PDB entry 6M68 | electron microscopy, 4.60 A resolution (low resolution: residue-level contacts below are approximate; hydrogen-bond / salt-bridge calls are withheld) | chains F and G of the 7 polymer chains in the assembly

== Chain F (and G) ==
Name: Pannexin-1
Source organism: Homo sapiens
Notes: chain G of this document is another copy of the same molecule, construct and numbering; everything in this record applies to it too
UniProt: Q96RD7 (PANX1_HUMAN); residue numbers follow UniProt; this construct covers 1-426
Sequence (440 residues; row label = number of the first residue in the row):
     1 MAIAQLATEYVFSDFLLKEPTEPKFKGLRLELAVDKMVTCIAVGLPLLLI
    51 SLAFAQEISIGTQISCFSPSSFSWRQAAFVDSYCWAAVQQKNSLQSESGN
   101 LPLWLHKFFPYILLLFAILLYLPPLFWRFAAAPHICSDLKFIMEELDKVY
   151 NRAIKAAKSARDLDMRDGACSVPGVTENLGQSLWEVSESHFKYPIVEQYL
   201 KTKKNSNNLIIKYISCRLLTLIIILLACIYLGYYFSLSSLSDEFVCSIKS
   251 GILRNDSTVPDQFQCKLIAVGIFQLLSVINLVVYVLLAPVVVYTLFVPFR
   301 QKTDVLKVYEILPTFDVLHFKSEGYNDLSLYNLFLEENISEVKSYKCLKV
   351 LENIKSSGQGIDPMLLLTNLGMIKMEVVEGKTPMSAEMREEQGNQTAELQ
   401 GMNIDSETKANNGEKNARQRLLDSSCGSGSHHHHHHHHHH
Disordered / not traced: 1-34, 158-194, 337-440
Differences from the reference sequence: engineered mutation E376 (Asp in Q96RD7), E379 (Asp in Q96RD7); expression tag (427-440)
Disulfide bonds: C66-C265, C84-C246
Curated features (UniProtKB/Swiss-Prot):
  - modified residue: C40 (S-nitrosocysteine), Y199 (Phosphotyrosine), C347 (S-nitrosocysteine)
  - glycosylation: N255 (N-linked (GlcNAc...) asparagine)
From the paper describing this entry:
  - specificity-determining residues: R75 (proposed by the authors, not directly observed)
  - mutagenesis - D376E/D379E: abolished catalytic activity

== How chain F and chain G interact ==
Residue-residue contacts (37):
  E57(F) with I58(G)
  F72(F) with S71(G)
  S73(F) with S71(G)
  W74(F) with W74(G)
  R75(F) with A78(G)
  F79(F) with S65(G); C66(G); F67(G)
  S82(F) with I268(G)
  Y83(F) with K266(G)
  A87(F) with K266(G)
  Q89(F) with Q274(G); L275(G)
  Q90(F) with S239(G); L240(G); E243(G)
  Y111(F) with L275(G); L276(G); I279(G)
  I118(F) with L48(G)
  F129(F) with K36(G)
  K140(F) with Y325(G)
  F141(F) with G324(G); Y325(G); S329(G)
  M143(F) with Y325(G)
  E144(F) with Y325(G)
  Q198(F) with L333(G); E336(G)
  K201(F) with E336(G)
  T202(F) with N332(G); E336(G)
  K203(F) with N332(G)
  S250(F) with Q264(G)
  G251(F) with Q264(G)
  R254(F) with F67(G); Q264(G)
Interface residues without a listed pair, chain F (30 interface residues in all): Q76, W85, A86, L115, S137
Interface residues without a listed pair, chain G (35 interface residues in all): L52, S59, S68, A77, V270, G271, I272, E323, L328, L335

== Overview ==
30 residues of chain F and 35 residues of chain G are in contact. The paper reports that D376E/D379E of chain
F abolish catalytic activity; the specificity determinant R75(F).
Both chains are Pannexin-1 (Homo sapiens). Entry 6M68 (The Cryo-EM Structure of Human Pannexin 1 in the
Presence of CBX) was determined by electron microscopy (same publication as 6M66 and 6M67).
